PDB entry 5WNT | X-ray diffraction, 3.30 A resolution | chains A and K of the 23 polymer chains in the assembly

Chain A:
Molecule: 16S Ribosomal RNA rRNA
Organism: Thermus thermophilus (strain HB8 / ATCC 27634 / DSM 579)
Sequence (1522 nucleotides; row label = number of the first residue in the row; note: 42 numbers in that range are skipped by the numbering (no residue carries them; nothing is unmodelled there); a row labelled like 190A-190L holds insertion residues (190A, then the next letters in order); numbering starts at 0):
     0 UUUGUUGGAG AGUUUGAUCC UGGCUCAGGG UGAACGCUGG CGGCGUGCCU AAGACAUGCA
    60 AGUCGUGCGG G
    73 CCGCGGGGUU UU
    88 ACUCCG
    95 UGGUC
   101 AGCGGCGGAC GGGUGAGUAA CGCGUGGGU
  129A G
   130 ACCUACCCGG AAGAGGGGGA CAACCCGGGG AAACUCGGGC UAAUCCCCCA UGUGGACCCG
   190 C
190A-190L CCCUUGGGGUGU
   191 GUCCAAAGGG CUUU
   216 GCCCGCUUCC GGAUGGGCCC GCGUCCCAUC AGCUAGUUGG UGGGGUAAUG GCCCACCAAG
   276 GCGACGACGG GUAGCCGGUC UGAGAGGAUG GCCGGCCACA GGGGCACUGA GACACGGGCC
   336 CCACUCCUAC GGGAGGCAGC AGUUAGGAAU CUUCCGCAAU GGGCGCAAGC CUGACGGAGC
   396 GACGCCGCUU GGAGGAAGAA GCCCUUCGGG GUGUAAACUC CUGAA
   442 CCCGGGACGA AACCCCCGAC GA
   474 GGGGACUGAC GGUACCGGG
   494 GUAAUAGCGC CGGCCAACUC CGUGCCAGCA GCCGCGGUAA UACGGAGGGC GCGAGCGUUA
   554 CCCGGAUUCA CUGGGCGUAA AGGGCGUGUA GGCGGCCUGG GGCGUCCCAU GUGAAAGACC
   614 ACGGCUCAAC CGUGGGGGAG CGUGGGAUAC GCUCAGGCUA GACGGUGGGA GAGGGUGGUG
   674 GAAUUCCCGG AGUAGCGGUG AAAUGCGCAG AUACCGGGAG GAACGCCGAU GGCGAAGGCA
   734 GCCACCUGGU CCACCCGUGA CGCUGAGGCG CGAAAGCGUG GGGAGCAAAC CGGAUUAGAU
   794 ACCCGGGUAG UCCACGCCCU AAACGAUGCG CGCUAGGUCU CUGGGUCU
   848 CCUGGGGGCC GAAGCUAACG CGUUAAGCGC GCCGCCUGGG GAGUACGGCC GCAAGGCUGA
   908 AACUCAAAGG AAUUGACGGG GGCCCGCACA AGCGGUGGAG CAUGUGGUUU AAUUCGAAGX
   968 AACGCGAAGA ACCUUACCAG GCCUUGACAU GCUAGG
 1003A G
  1004 AACCCGGGUG AAAGCCUGGG GUGCCCC
1030A-1030D GCGA
  1031 GGGGAGCCCU AGCACAGGUG CUGCAUGGCC GUCGUCAGCU CGUGCCGUGA GGUGUUGGGU
  1091 UAAGUCCCGC AACGAGCGCA ACCCCCGCCG UUAGUUGCCA GCGGUUCGGC CGGGCACUCU
  1151 AACGGGACUG CCCGCGAAA
  1171 GCGGGAGGAA GGAGGGGACG ACGUCUGGUC AGCAUGGCCC UUACGGCCUG GGCGACACAC
  1231 GUGCUACAAU GCCCACUACA AAGCGAUGCC ACCCGGCAAC GGGGAGCUAA UCGCAAAAAG
  1291 GUGGGCCCAG UUCGGAUUGG GGUCUGCAAC CCGACCCCAU GAAGCCGGAA UCGCUAGUAA
  1351 UCGCGGAUCA G
 1361A C
  1362 CAUGCCGCGG UGAAUACGUU CCCGGGCCUU GUACACACXG CCXGUXACGC CAUGGGAGCG
  1422 GGCUCUACCC GAAGUCGCCG GG
  1446 AGCCUACGGG
  1459 CAGGCGCCGA GGGUAGGGCC CGUGACUGGG GCGAAGUCGU AACAAGGUAG CUGUACCGGA
  1519 AGGUGCGGCU GGAUCCACUC CUUUCU
Not modelled in the structure: 0-4, 1534-1538
Sequence notes: conflict C1534 (A132811 in 55771382), A1535 (C132812 in 55771382)
Modified / non-standard residues: PSU (pseudouridine-5'-monophosphate) at position 516, 7MG (7N-methyl-8-hydroguanosine-5'-monophosphate) at position 527, M2G (N2-dimethylguanosine-5'-monophosphate) at position 966, 5MC (5-methylcytidine-5'-monophosphate) at position 967, 2MG (2N-methylguanosine-5'-monophosphate) at position 1207, 5MC (5-methylcytidine-5'-monophosphate) at position 1400, 4OC (4n,o2'-methylcytidine-5'-monophosphate) at position 1402, 5MC (5-methylcytidine-5'-monophosphate) at position 1404, 5MC (5-methylcytidine-5'-monophosphate) at position 1407, UR3 (3-methyluridine-5'-monophoshate) at position 1498, MA6 (6N-dimethyladenosine-5'-monophoshate) at position 1518, MA6 (6N-dimethyladenosine-5'-monophoshate) at position 1519, PSU (pseudouridine-5'-monophosphate) at position 1540, PSU (pseudouridine-5'-monophosphate) at position 1541
Bound ions: Mg2+ site 1: G6 (shared with 1 residue of chain D); Mg2+ site 2 near G15 (its only coordinating residue here); Mg2+ site 3 near G21 (its only coordinating residue here); Mg2+ site 4 near G28 (its only coordinating residue here); Mg2+ site 5 near G46 (its only coordinating residue here); Mg2+ site 6 near C48 (its only coordinating residue here); Mg2+ site 7 near A53 (its only coordinating residue here); Mg2+ site 8 near G61 (its only coordinating residue here); Mg2+ site 9: G70, U98; K+ site 1: A109, A329, G331; Mg2+ site 10 near G117 (its only coordinating residue here); Mg2+ site 11: G124, U125; 91 more Mg2+ sites not listed; 11 more K+ sites not listed
Residues lining bound ligands: B6M ((1R,2S,3S,4R,6R)-4,6-diamino-2-{[3-O-(2,6-diamino-2,6-dideoxy-alpha-L-altropyranosyl)-beta-L-arabinofuranosyl]oxy}-3-hydroxycyclohexyl 2-amino-2-deoxy-alpha-D-allopyranoside): G1405, U1406, 5MC_1407, A1408, C1409, G1489, C1490, G1491, A1492, A1493, G1494, U1495

Chain K:
Molecule: Ribosomal protein S11
Organism: Thermus thermophilus (strain HB8 / ATCC 27634 / DSM 579)
Reference sequence: P80376 (RS11_THET8); numbering as in UniProt (aligned over 11-129)
Chain sequence (119 residues; numbered 11 to 129; the number before each row is that of its first residue):
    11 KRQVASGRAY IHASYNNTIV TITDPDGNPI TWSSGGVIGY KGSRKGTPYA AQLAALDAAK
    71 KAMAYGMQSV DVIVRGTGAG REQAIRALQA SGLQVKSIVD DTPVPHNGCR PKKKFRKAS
Bound ions: Mg2+: Asn26 (shared with G691(A), U692(A) of chain A)

Interface between chain A and chain K:
Pairs across the interface (72):
  G674(A) - His116(K)  base contact
  A675(A) - Val114(K)  hydrogen bond to the sugar
  A675(A) - His116(K)  hydrogen bond to the base
  A675(A) - Gly118(K)  base contact
  A676(A) - Pro113(K)  sugar contact
  A676(A) - Pro115(K)  sugar contact
  A676(A) - Cys119(K)  base contact
  U677(A) - Cys119(K)  base contact
  G683(A) - Asn38(K)  hydrogen bond to the base
  A684(A) - Arg12(K)  hydrogen bond to the phosphate
  A684(A) - Asn38(K)  sugar contact
  A684(A) - Pro39(K)  hydrogen bond to the sugar
  G685(A) - Arg12(K)  salt bridge to the phosphate
  G685(A) - Pro39(K)  sugar contact
  G685(A) - Ile40(K)  phosphate contact
  G685(A) - Trp42(K)  sugar contact
  U686(A) - Trp42(K)  hydrogen bond to the sugar
  G688(A) - Ser44(K)  hydrogen bond to the phosphate
  G688(A) - Gly46(K)  sugar contact
  G688(A) - Val47(K)  sugar contact
  C689(A) - Asn27(K)  hydrogen bond to the phosphate
  C689(A) - Ser44(K)  hydrogen bond to the phosphate
  C689(A) - Gly46(K)  hydrogen bond to the phosphate
  C689(A) - Lys55(K)  salt bridge to the phosphate
  G690(A) - Asn27(K)  hydrogen bond to the phosphate
  G690(A) - Lys55(K)  base contact
  G691(A) - Asn26(K)  hydrogen bond to the phosphate
  G691(A) - Lys51(K)  base contact
  G691(A) - Gly52(K)  base contact
  G691(A) - Lys55(K)  hydrogen bond to the base
  G691(A) - Lys124(K)  phosphate contact
  U692(A) - Asn26(K)  hydrogen bond to the phosphate
  U692(A) - Gly52(K)  base contact
  U692(A) - Ser53(K)  base contact
  U692(A) - Lys124(K)  salt bridge to the phosphate
  A694(A) - Ser53(K)  hydrogen bond to the phosphate
  A695(A) - Gly52(K)  phosphate contact
  A695(A) - Ser53(K)  hydrogen bond to the phosphate
  A704(A) - Trp42(K)  base contact
  U705(A) - Ile29(K)  base contact
  A706(A) - Ile29(K)  sugar contact
  A706(A) - Thr31(K)  hydrogen bond to the sugar
  C707(A) - Tyr20(K)  phosphate contact
  C707(A) - Thr33(K)  sugar contact
  C707(A) - Gly37(K)  hydrogen bond to the sugar
  C707(A) - Pro39(K)  base contact
  C707(A) - Arg85(K)  salt bridge to the phosphate
  C708(A) - Tyr20(K)  sugar contact
  C708(A) - Asp36(K)  hydrogen bond to the sugar
  C708(A) - Gly37(K)  sugar contact
  C708(A) - Arg85(K)  salt bridge to the phosphate
  G714(A) - Cys119(K)  base contact
  A715(A) - Gly118(K)  base contact
  A716(A) - Asn117(K)  hydrogen bond to the sugar
  A716(A) - Gly118(K)  sugar contact
  C717(A) - His116(K)  sugar contact
  C717(A) - Asn117(K)  sugar contact
  G718(A) - His116(K)  stacking on the base
  G718(A) - Asn117(K)  sugar contact
  G778(A) - Cys119(K)  sugar contact
  G778(A) - Arg120(K)  hydrogen bond to the sugar
  C779(A) - Arg120(K)  sugar contact
  C779(A) - Pro121(K)  sugar contact
  C779(A) - Lys122(K)  salt bridge to the phosphate
  A780(A) - Lys122(K)  phosphate contact
  A780(A) - Lys123(K)  hydrogen bond to the phosphate
  C795(A) - Lys123(K)  phosphate contact
  C796(A) - Lys123(K)  salt bridge to the phosphate
  C797(A) - Lys124(K)  salt bridge to the phosphate
  G1523(A) - Lys123(K)  phosphate contact
  C1524(A) - Arg120(K)  salt bridge to the phosphate
  G1525(A) - Arg120(K)  salt bridge to the phosphate
Interface residues without a listed pair, chain A (37 interface residues in all): A687, A777, G799
Interface residues without a listed pair, chain K (40 interface residues in all): Arg18, His22, Ser24, Gly45, Lys71, Tyr75, Arg126

Summary:
37 residues of chain A and 40 residues of chain K are in contact, with 22 hydrogen bonds, 10 salt bridges and
1 aromatic stacking contact. Polar pairs include A675(A)-His116(K), G683(A)-Asn38(K) and G691(A)-Lys55(K).
Chain A binds compound B6M.
Chain A is 16S Ribosomal RNA rRNA and chain K is Ribosomal protein S11, both from Thermus thermophilus (strain
HB8 / ATCC 27634 / DSM 579); the structure, Crystal Structure of 30S ribosomal subunit from Thermus
thermophilus, was determined by X-ray diffraction together with 5WNP, 5WNQ, 5WNR, 5WNS, 5WNU and 5WNV from the
same study.
